PDB entry 8J4C | X-ray diffraction, 3.34 A resolution | chains B and A

== Chain B (and A) ==
Protein: Spirochaeta thermophila YeeE(TsuA)-YeeD(TsuB), UPF0033 domain-containing protein, SirA-like domain-containing protein (chimera)
From: Spirochaeta thermophila DSM 6578
Notes: chain A of this document is another copy of the same molecule, construct and numbering; everything in this record applies to it too
Reference sequence: chimeric construct of G0GAP6, A0A1X7HYM8, G0GAP7: residues 1-330 from G0GAP6 (G0GAP6_SPITZ) positions 1-330 (same numbers); residues 331-370 from A0A1X7HYM8 positions 329-368 (UniProt number = residue number - 2); residues 371-450 from G0GAP7 positions 1-80 (UniProt number = residue number - 370)
Amino-acid sequence (460 residues; numbered 1 to 460; the number before each row is that of its first residue):
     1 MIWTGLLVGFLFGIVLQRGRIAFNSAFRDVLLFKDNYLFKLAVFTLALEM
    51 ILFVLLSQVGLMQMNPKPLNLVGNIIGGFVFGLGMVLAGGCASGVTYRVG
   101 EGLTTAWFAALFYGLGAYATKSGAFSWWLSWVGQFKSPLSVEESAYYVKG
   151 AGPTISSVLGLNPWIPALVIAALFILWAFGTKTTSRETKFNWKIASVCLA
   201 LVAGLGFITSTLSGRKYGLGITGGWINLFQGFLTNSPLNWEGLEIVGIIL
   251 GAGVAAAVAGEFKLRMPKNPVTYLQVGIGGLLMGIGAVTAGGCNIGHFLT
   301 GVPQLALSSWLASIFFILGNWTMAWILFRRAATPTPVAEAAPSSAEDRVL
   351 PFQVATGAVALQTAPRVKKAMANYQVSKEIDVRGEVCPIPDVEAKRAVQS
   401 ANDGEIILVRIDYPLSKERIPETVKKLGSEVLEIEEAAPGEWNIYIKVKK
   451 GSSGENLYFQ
Not modelled in the structure: 330-371, 451-460
Sequence notes: engineered mutation Ala22 (Cys in G0GAP6); expression tag (451-460)
Small-molecule neighbours: thiosulfate (THJ): Lys67, Gly220, Ile221, Thr222, Gly223, Glu241, Gly291, Gly292, Cys293, Gly296
From the paper describing this entry:
  - catalytic residues: Cys387
  - post-translational modification sites: Cys387
  - mutagenesis - C387A: abolished catalytic activity
  - mutagenesis - L415A: increased binding to StYeeE
  - mutagenesis - E385A, V386A, C387A, D412A, Y413A, E418A, R419A: decreased binding to YeeE

== How chain B and chain A interact ==
Contacting residue pairs - 49 pairs, chain B then chain A:
  Thr104(B) with Phe108(A); Tyr273(A)
  Trp107(B) with Phe108(A), hydrophobic
  Phe108(B) with Trp107(A), hydrophobic; Phe108(A), hydrophobic; Leu111(A), hydrophobic
  Leu111(B) with Leu111(A), hydrophobic
  Leu115(B) with Leu233(A)
  Tyr118(B) with Leu233(A), hydrophobic
  Ala119(B) with Phe232(A)
  Ser122(B) with Leu233(A)
  Gly123(B) with Phe232(A); Leu233(A); Thr234(A); Asn235(A), hydrogen bond (backbone-side chain)
  Ala124(B) with Gly231(A); Phe232(A), hydrogen bond (backbone-backbone); Asn235(A)
  Phe125(B) with Phe232(A), hydrophobic
  Phe232(B) with Ala119(A); Gly123(A); Ala124(A), hydrogen bond (backbone-backbone); Phe125(A), hydrophobic
  Leu233(B) with Leu115(A), hydrophobic; Tyr118(A), hydrophobic; Ser122(A); Gly123(A); Leu233(A), hydrophobic
  Thr234(B) with Ser122(A); Gly123(A)
  Asn235(B) with Gly123(A), hydrogen bond (side chain-backbone); Ala124(A)
  Leu264(B) with Pro270(A); Val271(A), hydrophobic
  Met266(B) with Met266(A), hydrophobic; Pro267(A); Lys268(A); Pro270(A), hydrophobic; Tyr273(A), hydrophobic
  Pro267(B) with Met266(A)
  Pro270(B) with Leu264(A); Arg265(A); Met266(A), hydrophobic
  Val271(B) with Leu264(A), hydrophobic
  Tyr273(B) with Thr104(A); Phe108(A), hydrophobic; Met266(A), hydrophobic; Tyr273(A), hydrogen bond
  Leu274(B) with Trp107(A), hydrophobic
Other interface residues (no listed pair), chain B (30 interface residues in all): Phe112, Gly116, Ser126, Phe229, Gly231, Arg265, Lys268, Asn269
Other interface residues (no listed pair), chain A (28 interface residues in all): Ser126, Phe229, Asn269, Leu274

== In short ==
The interface between chain B and chain A involves 30 residues on one side and 28 on the other, with 5
hydrogen bonds. Polar contacts include Gly123(B)-Asn235(A), Tyr273(B)-Tyr273(A) and Ala124(B)-Phe232(A). From
the paper: the catalytic residue Cys387(B); E385A, V386A and C387A of chain B, among others, reduce binding to
YeeE; 8 substitutions were tested in all.
Chain B and chain A are both Spirochaeta thermophila YeeE(TsuA)-YeeD(TsuB), UPF0033 domain-containing protein,
SirA-like domain-containing protein (chimera) (Spirochaeta thermophila DSM 6578); the structure,
YeeE(TsuA)-YeeD(TsuB) complex for thiosulfate uptake, was determined by X-ray diffraction (same publication as
8K1R).
